PDB entry 5ZYA | electron microscopy, 3.95 A resolution | chains D and A of the 4 polymer chains in the assembly

# Chain D
Protein: PHD finger-like domain-containing protein 5A
From: Homo sapiens
UniProtKB: Q7RTV0 (PHF5A_HUMAN); numbering as in UniProt (aligned over 7-91)
Amino-acid sequence (85 residues; each row starts with the number of its first residue):
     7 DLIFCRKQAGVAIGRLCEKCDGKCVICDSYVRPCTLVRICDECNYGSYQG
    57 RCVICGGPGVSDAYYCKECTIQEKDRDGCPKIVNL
Ion coordination: Zn2+ site 1: Cys11, Cys46, Cys85; Zn2+ site 2: Cys23, Cys58, Cys61; Zn2+ site 3: Cys30, Cys33, Cys72, Cys75
Small-molecule neighbours: 9B0 ([(2S,3S,4E,6S,7R,10R)-3,7-dimethyl-2-[(2E,4E,6R)-6-methyl-6-oxidanyl-7-[(2R,3R)-3-[(2R,3S)-3-oxidanylpentan-2-yl]oxiran-2-yl]hepta-2,4-dien-2-yl]-7,10-bis(oxidanyl)-12-oxidanylidene-1-oxacyclododec-4-en-6-yl] 4-cycloheptylpiperazine-1-carboxylate): Gly28, Tyr36, Val37, Arg38
What the authors report for this chain:
  - binding site for 9B0: Tyr36

# Chain A
Protein: Splicing factor 3B subunit 3
From: Homo sapiens
UniProtKB: Q15393 (SF3B3_HUMAN); residues 1-1217 here = UniProt positions 1-1217
Amino-acid sequence (1223 residues; each row starts with the number of its first residue; numbering starts at 0):
     0 DMFLYNLTLQRATGISFAIHGNFSGTKQQEIVVSRGKILELLRPDPNTGK
    50 VHTLLTVEVFGVIRSLMAFRLTGGTKDYIVVGSDSGRIVILEYQPSKNMF
   100 EKIHQETFGKSGCRRIVPGQFLAVDPKGRAVMISAIEKQKLVYILNRDAA
   150 ARLTISSPLEAHKANTLVYHVVGVDVGFENPMFACLEMDYEEADNDPTGE
   200 AAANTQQTLTFYELDLGLNHVVRKYSEPLEEHGNFLITVPGGSDGPSGVL
   250 ICSENYITYKNFGDQPDIRCPIPRRRNDLDDPERGMIFVCSATHKTKSMF
   300 FFLAQTEQGDIFKITLETDEDMVTEIRLKYFDTVPVAAAMCVLKTGFLFV
   350 ASEFGNHYLYQIAHLGDDDEEPEFSSAMPLEEGDTFFFQPRPLKNLVLVD
   400 ELDSLSPILFCQIADLANEDTPQLYVACGRGPRSSLRVLRHGLEVSEMAV
   450 SELPGNPNAVWTVRRHIEDEFDAYIIVSFVNATLVLSIGETVEEVTDSGF
   500 LGTTPTLSCSLLGDDALVQVYPDGIRHIRADKRVNEWKTPGKKTIVKCAV
   550 NQRQVVIALTGGELVYFEMDPSGQLNEYTERKEMSADVVCMSLANVPPGE
   600 QRSRFLAVGLVDNTVRIISLDPSDCLQPLSMQALPAQPESLCIVEMGGTE
   650 KQDELGERGSIGFLYLNIGLQNGVLLRTVLDPVTGDLSDTRTRYLGSRPV
   700 KLFRVRMQGQEAVLAMSSRSWLSYSYQSRFHLTPLSYETLEFASGFASEQ
   750 CPEGIVAISTNTLRILALEKLGAVFNQVAFPLQYTPRKFVIHPESNNLII
   800 IETDHNAYTEATKAQRKQQMAEEMVEAAGEDERELAAEMAAAFLNENLPE
   850 SIFGAPKAGNGQWASVIRVMNPIQGNTLDLVQLEQNEAAFSVAVCRFSNT
   900 GEDWYVLVGVAKDLILNPRSVAGGFVYTYKLVNNGEKLEFLHKTPVEEVP
   950 AAIAPFQGRVLIGVGKLLRVYDLGKKKLLRKCENKHIANYISGIQTIGHR
  1000 VIVSDVQESFIWVRYKRNENQLIIFADDTYPRWVTTASLLDYDTVAGADK
  1050 FGNICVVRLPPNTNDEVDEDPTGNKALWDRGLLNGASQKAEVIMNYHVGE
  1100 TVLSLQKTTLIPGGSESLVYTTLSGGIGILVPFTSHEDHDFFQHVEMHLR
  1150 SEHPPLCGRDHLSFRSYYFPVKNVIDGDLCEQFNSMEPNKQKNVSEELDR
  1200 TPPEVSKKLEDIRTRYAFDYKDD
Not modelled in the structure: 381-382, 646-661, 692-694, 830-833, 1068-1082
Sequence notes: expression tag (0, 1218-1222)
Curated features (UniProtKB/Swiss-Prot):
  - region: Glu105 to Gln119 (Interaction with PHF5A, SF3B1 and SF3B5), Asn145 to Tyr168 (Interaction with PHF5A, SF3B1 and SF3B5), Asp193 to His231 (Interaction with SF3B1 and SF3B5), Arg786 to His804 (Interaction with SF3B1 and SF3B5), Thr1028 to Lys1049 (Interaction with SF3B1), Thr1100 to Ser1123 (Interaction with SF3B5)
  - site: Gly284 (Interaction with SF3B5), Glu306 (Interaction with SF3B5), Glu352 (Interaction with SF3B5), Arg429 (Interaction with SF3B5), Asn916 (Interaction with SF3B5), Asn988 (Interaction with SF3B1), Lys1171 (Interaction with SF3B1)
  - modified residue: Ser156 (Phosphoserine), Thr1200 (Phosphothreonine)
Ion coordination: K+: Val610, Asn612, Gln636

# How chain D and chain A interact
Residue-residue contacts (14; chain D residue first):
  Gln14(D) - Glu159(A)
  Ala15(D) - Pro157(A)
  Val17(D) - Glu105(A)
  Arg44(D) - Glu105(A)  salt bridge
  Asp47(D) - Ser156(A)  hydrogen bond
  Glu79(D) - Ser110(A)  hydrogen bond
  Glu79(D) - Ser1162(A)
  Arg82(D) - Ser84(A)  hydrogen bond
  Arg82(D) - Gly85(A)
  Arg82(D) - Arg86(A)
  Arg82(D) - Thr106(A)
  Arg82(D) - Gly108(A)  hydrogen bond (side chain-backbone)
  Arg82(D) - Lys109(A)
  Asp83(D) - Lys109(A)  salt bridge
Other interface residues (no listed pair), chain D (9 interface residues in all): Gly16
Other interface residues (no listed pair), chain A (13 interface residues in all): Phe107

# In short
9 residues of chain D and 13 residues of chain A are in contact; the contacts include 4 hydrogen bonds and 2
salt bridges. Polar contacts include Arg44(D)-Glu105(A), Asp83(D)-Lys109(A) and Asp47(D)-Ser156(A). Ligands of
chain D: compound 9B0. The paper reports a binding site for 9B0 at Tyr36(D).
Here chain D is PHD finger-like domain-containing protein 5A and chain A is Splicing factor 3B subunit 3, both
from Homo sapiens. Entry 5ZYA (SF3b spliceosomal complex bound to E7107) was determined by electron
microscopy.
